PDB entry 8R05 | X-ray diffraction, 2.50 A resolution | chains A and I of the 14 polymer chains in the assembly

Chain A (and I):
Name: ATP-dependent Clp protease proteolytic subunit
From: Photorhabdus laumondii
Notes: EC 3.4.21.92; chain I of this document is another copy of the same molecule, construct and numbering; everything in this record applies to it too
UniProt: Q7N0L3 (CLPP_PHOLL); numbering as in UniProt (aligned over 2-207)
Amino-acid sequence (208 residues; row label = number of the first residue in the row; numbering starts at 0):
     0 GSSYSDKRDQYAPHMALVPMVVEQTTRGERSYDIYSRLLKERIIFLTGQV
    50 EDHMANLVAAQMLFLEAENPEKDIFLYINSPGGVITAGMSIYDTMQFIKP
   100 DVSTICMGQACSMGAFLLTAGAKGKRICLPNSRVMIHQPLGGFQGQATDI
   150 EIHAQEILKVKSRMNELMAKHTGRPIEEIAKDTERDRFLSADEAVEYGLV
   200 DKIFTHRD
Not modelled in the structure: 0-15, 207 (chain I: 0-13, 23-29, 207)
Construct notes: expression tag (0-1)
UniProt features mapped onto this chain:
  - active site: Ser-111 (Nucleophile), His-136
Covalent attachments: Cystargolide A (bound) (VSZ) linked to Ser-111
Ligand contacts: Cystargolide A (bound) (VSZ): Pro-80, Gly-81, Gly-82, Val-83, Ile-84, Met-112, His-136, Pro-138, Leu-139, Gly-140, Ile-156, Val-159

How chain A and chain I interact:
Residue-residue contacts - 40 pairs, chain A then chain I:
  His-136(A) with Gln-145(I)
  Gln-137(A) with Gln-145(I); Ala-146(I), hydrogen bond (side chain-backbone); Thr-147(I), hydrogen bond
  Pro-138(A) with Gln-145(I); Ala-146(I), hydrogen bond (backbone-backbone)
  Leu-139(A) with Gly-144(I); Gln-145(I)
  Gly-140(A) with Gln-143(I); Gly-144(I), hydrogen bond (backbone-backbone); Ile-149(I)
  Gly-141(A) with Phe-142(I); Gln-143(I)
  Phe-142(A) with Gly-141(I); Phe-142(I), hydrogen bond (backbone-backbone)
  Gln-143(A) with Gly-140(I); Gly-141(I)
  Gly-144(A) with Leu-139(I); Gly-140(I), hydrogen bond (backbone-backbone)
  Gln-145(A) with Gln-137(I); Pro-138(I); Glu-183(I), hydrogen bond (side chain-backbone)
  Ala-146(A) with Gln-137(I), hydrogen bond (backbone-side chain); Pro-138(I), hydrogen bond (backbone-backbone); Ile-156(I), hydrophobic; Lys-160(I)
  Thr-147(A) with Gln-137(I), hydrogen bond; Lys-160(I), hydrogen bond; Glu-183(I), hydrogen bond
  Ile-149(A) with Gly-140(I); Ile-156(I), hydrophobic
  Glu-150(A) with Leu-157(I)
  Ala-153(A) with Ala-153(I), hydrophobic
  Ile-156(A) with Ala-146(I), hydrophobic; Ile-149(I), hydrophobic
  Leu-157(A) with Glu-150(I)
  Lys-160(A) with Ala-146(I); Thr-147(I), hydrogen bond
  Glu-183(A) with Gln-145(I), hydrogen bond (backbone-side chain); Thr-147(I), hydrogen bond
Other interface residues (no listed pair), chain A (21 interface residues in all): Arg-184, Asp-185
Other interface residues (no listed pair), chain I (21 interface residues in all): His-136, Arg-184, Asp-185

In short:
Chain A and chain I each contribute 21 residues to their interface, with 15 hydrogen bonds. Polar contacts
include Gln-137(A)/Ala-146(I), Gln-137(A)/Thr-147(I) and Gln-145(A)/Glu-183(I). Cystargolide A (bound) is
covalently linked to Ser-111(A). Curated annotation (UniProt) lists active-site residues Ser-111(A) and
His-136(A) on chain A.
Chain A and chain I are both ATP-dependent Clp protease proteolytic subunit (Photorhabdus laumondii); the
structure, Photorhabdus lamondii ClpP in complex with the natural product beta-lactone inhibitor Cystargolide
A at 2.5 A ..., was determined by X-ray diffraction together with 8R03, 8R04, 8OLL and 8OLR from the same
study.
